PDB entry 8ARQ | X-ray diffraction, 1.40 A resolution | chains A and B

[Chain A]
Protein: 14-3-3 protein sigma
From: Homo sapiens
Reference sequence: P31947 (1433S_HUMAN); residues 1-231 here = UniProt positions 1-231
Chain sequence (236 residues; row label = number of the first residue in the row; numbers below 1 keep their minus sign (Gly-4 is residue -4)):
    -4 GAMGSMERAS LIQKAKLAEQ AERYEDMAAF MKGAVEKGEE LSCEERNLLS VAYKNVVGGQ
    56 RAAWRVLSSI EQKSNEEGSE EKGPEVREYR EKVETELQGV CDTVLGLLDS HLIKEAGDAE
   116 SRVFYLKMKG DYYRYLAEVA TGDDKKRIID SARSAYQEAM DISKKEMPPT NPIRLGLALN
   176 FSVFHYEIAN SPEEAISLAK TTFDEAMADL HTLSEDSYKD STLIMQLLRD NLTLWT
Construct notes: expression tag (-4 to 0)
Curated features (UniProtKB/Swiss-Prot):
  - site (Interaction with phosphoserine on interacting protein): Arg56, Arg129
  - modified residue (Phosphoserine): Ser5, Ser74
Covalent attachments: compound NKL linked to Cys38
Metal / ion sites: Mg2+ site 1 near Glu2 (its only coordinating residue here); Mg2+ site 2 near Glu39 (its only coordinating residue here); Mg2+ site 3 near Glu89 (its only coordinating residue here)
Ligand contacts: NKL (2-chloranyl-1-[2-[4-[(4-chlorophenyl)amino]oxan-4-yl]carbonyl-2,7-diazaspiro[3.5]nonan-7-yl]ethanone): Glu39, Asn42, Phe119, Lys122, Pro167, Ile168, Gly171, Leu172, Leu218, Ile219

[Chain B]
Protein: Estrogen receptor
Reference sequence: P03372 (ESR1_HUMAN); numbering as in UniProt (aligned over 591-595)
Chain sequence (5 residues; each row starts with the number of its first residue):
   591 FPATV
Modified / non-standard residues: Thr594 (phosphothreonine; TPO)
From the paper describing this entry:
  - post-translational modification sites: Thr594 (citing earlier work)

[Interface between chain A and chain B]
Residue-residue contacts (19):
  Lys49(A) - Val595(B)
  Arg56(A) - Thr594(B)
  Arg60(A) - Phe591(B)
  Lys122(A) - Val595(B)  hydrogen bond (side chain-backbone)
  Arg129(A) - Thr594(B)
  Tyr130(A) - Thr594(B)
  Gly171(A) - Val595(B)
  Leu174(A) - Ala593(B)
  Leu174(A) - Thr594(B)
  Leu174(A) - Val595(B)  hydrophobic
  Asn175(A) - Thr594(B)
  Asn175(A) - Val595(B)  hydrogen bond (side chain-backbone)
  Val178(A) - Pro592(B)  hydrophobic
  Val178(A) - Ala593(B)
  Val178(A) - Thr594(B)
  Leu222(A) - Val595(B)  hydrophobic
  Asn226(A) - Pro592(B)
  Asn226(A) - Ala593(B)  hydrogen bond (side chain-backbone)
  Trp230(A) - Pro592(B)  hydrophobic
Interface residues without a listed pair, chain A (16 interface residues in all): Asp126, Glu182, Leu229

[Overview]
Chain A and chain B form an interface of 16 and 5 residues respectively; the contacts include 3 hydrogen
bonds. Polar contacts include Lys122(A)-Val595(B), Asn175(A)-Val595(B) and Asn226(A)-Ala593(B). Covalently
linked compound NKL: at Cys38(A). From the paper: a modification site at Thr594(B).
Chain A is 14-3-3 protein sigma (Homo sapiens) and chain B is Estrogen receptor; the structure, Small
molecular stabilizer for ERalpha and 14-3-3 (1080266), was determined by X-ray diffraction, deposited together
with 8AI0, 8ALR, 8ALT, 8ALV, 8ALW, 8AM7 and 32 further entries.
